7PIR - chains H and 5 of the 54 polymer chains in the assembly; structure by electron microscopy, 12.10 A resolution (very low resolution: no residue pairs are listed; an interface is given only as per-side residue counts).

== Chain H ==
Name: 30S ribosomal protein S9
Organism: Mycoplasma pneumoniae M129
UniProt: P75179 (RS9_MYCPN); residues 1-132 here = UniProt positions 1-132
Sequence (132 residues; each row starts with the number of its first residue):
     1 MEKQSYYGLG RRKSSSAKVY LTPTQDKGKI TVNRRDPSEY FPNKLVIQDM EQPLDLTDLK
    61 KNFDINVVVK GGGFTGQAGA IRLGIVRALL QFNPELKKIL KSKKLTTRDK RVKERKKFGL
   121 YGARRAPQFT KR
Unresolved in the structure: 1-3, 132

== Chain 5 ==
Molecule: 16S ribosomal RNA
Organism: Mycoplasma pneumoniae M129
Sequence (1520 nucleotides; each row starts with the number of its first residue):
     1 UUUUUCUGAG AGUUUGAUCC UGGCUCAGGA UUAACGCUGG CGGCAUGCCU AAUACAUGCA
    61 AGUCGAUCGA AAGUAGUAAU ACUUUAGAGG CGAACGGGUG AGUAACACGU AUCCAAUCUA
   121 CCUUAUAAUG GGGGAUAACU AGUUGAAAGA CUAGCUAAUA CCGCAUAAGA ACUUUGGUUC
   181 GCAUGAAUCA AAGUUGAAAG GACCUGCAAG GGUUCGUUAU UUGAUGAGGG UGCGCCAUAU
   241 CAGCUAGUUG GUGGGGUAAC GGCCUACCAA GGCAAUGACG UGUAGCUAUG CUGAGAAGUA
   301 GAAUAGCCAC AAUGGGACUG AGACACGGCC CAUACUCCUA CGGGAGGCAG CAGUAGGGAA
   361 UUUUUCACAA UGAGCGAAAG CUUGAUGGAG CAAUGCCGCG UGAACGAUGA AGGUCUUUAA
   421 GAUUGUAAAG UUCUUUUAUU UGGGAAGAAU GACUUUAGCA GGUAAUGGCU AGAGUUUGAC
   481 UGUACCAUUU UGAAUAAGUG ACGACUAACU AUGUGCCAGC AGUCGCGGUA AUACAUAGGU
   541 CGCAAGCGUU AUCCGGAUUU AUUGGGCGUA AAGCAAGCGC AGGCGGAUUG AAAAGUCUGG
   601 UGUUAAAGGC AGCUGCUUAA CAGUUGUAUG CAUUGGAAAC UAUUAAUCUA GAGUGUGGUA
   661 GGGAGUUUUG GAAUUUCAUG UGGAGCGGUG AAAUGCGUAG AUAUAUGAAG GAACACCAGU
   721 GGCGAAGGCG AAAACUUAGG CCAUUACUGA CGCUUAGGCU UGAAAGUGUG GGGAGCAAAU
   781 AGGAUUAGAU ACCCUAGUAG UCCACACCGU AAACGAUAGA UACUAGCUGU CGGGGCGAUC
   841 CCCUCGGUAG UGAAGUUAAC ACAUUAAGUA UCUCGCCUGG GUAGUACAUU CGCAAGAAUG
   901 AAACUCAAAC GGAAUUGACG GGGACCCGCA CAAGUGGUGG AGCAUGUUGC UUAAUUCGAC
   961 GGUACACGAA AAACCUUACC UAGACUUGAC AUCCUUGGCA AAGUUAUGGA AACAUAAUGG
  1021 AGGUUAACCG AGUGACAGGU GGUGCAUGGU UGUCGUCAGC UCGUGUCGUG AGAUGUUGGG
  1081 UUAAGUCCCG CAACGAGCGC AACCCUUAUC GUUAGUUACA UUGUCUAGCG AGACUGCUAA
  1141 UGCAAAUUGG AGGAAGGAAG GGAUGACGUC AAAUCAUCAU GCCCCUUAUG UCUAGGGCUG
  1201 CAAACGUGCU ACAAUGGCCA AUACAAACAG UCGCCAGCUU GUAAAAGUGA GCAAAUCUGU
  1261 AAAGUUGGUC UCAGUUCGGA UUGAGGGCUG CAAUUCGUCC UCAUGAAGUC GGAAUCACUA
  1321 GUAAUCGCGA AUCAGCUAUG UCGCGGUGAA UACGUUCUCG GGUCUUGUAC ACACCGCCCG
  1381 UCAAACUAUG AAAGCUGGUA AUAUUUAAAA ACGUGUUGCU AACCAUUAGG AAGCGCAUGU
  1441 CAAGGAUAGC ACCGGUGAUU GGAGUUAAGU CGUAACAAGG UACCCCUACG AGAACGUGGG
  1501 GGUGGAUCAC CUCCUUUCUA
Unresolved in the structure: 1-4, 181-184, 1020-1027, 1510-1520

== Interface between chain H and chain 5 ==
At this resolution (12 A) residue pairs are not listed: 55 residues of chain H and 58 of chain 5 lie at the interface.

== In short ==
55 residues of chain H face 58 of chain 5 across their interface.
Chain H is 30S ribosomal protein S9 and chain 5 is 16S ribosomal RNA, both from Mycoplasma pneumoniae M129;
the structure, 70S ribosome with A*- and P/E-site tRNAs in pseudouridimycin-treated Mycoplasma pneumoniae
cells, was determined by electron microscopy together with 7OOC, 7OOD, 7P6Z, 7PAH, 7PAI, 7PAJ and 23 further
entries from the same study.
